Entry 6V4J (electron microscopy, 2.97 A resolution); this record covers chains F and H of the 8 polymer chains in the assembly.

Chain F (and H):
Molecule: Potassium uptake protein TrkA
From: Vibrio parahaemolyticus serotype O3:K6 (strain RIMD 2210633)
Notes: chain H of this document is another copy of the same molecule, construct and numbering; everything in this record applies to it too
UniProt: Q87KD2 (Q87KD2_VIBPA); residue numbers follow UniProt; this construct covers 1-458
Amino-acid sequence (458 residues; row label = number of the first residue in the row):
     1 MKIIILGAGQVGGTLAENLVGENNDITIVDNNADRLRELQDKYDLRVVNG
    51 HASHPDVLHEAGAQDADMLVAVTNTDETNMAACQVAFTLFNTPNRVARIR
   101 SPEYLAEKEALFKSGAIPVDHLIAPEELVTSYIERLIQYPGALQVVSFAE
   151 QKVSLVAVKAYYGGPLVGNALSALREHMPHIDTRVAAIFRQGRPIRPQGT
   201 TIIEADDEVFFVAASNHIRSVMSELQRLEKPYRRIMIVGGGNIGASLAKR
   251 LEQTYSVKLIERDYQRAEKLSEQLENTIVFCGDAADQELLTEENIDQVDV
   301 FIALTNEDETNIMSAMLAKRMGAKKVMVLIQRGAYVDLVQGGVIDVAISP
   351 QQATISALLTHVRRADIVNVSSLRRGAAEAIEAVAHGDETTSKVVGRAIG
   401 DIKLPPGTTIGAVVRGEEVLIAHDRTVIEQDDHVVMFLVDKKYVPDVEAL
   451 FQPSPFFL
Disordered / not traced: 32-46, 122-232, 361-458

Chain F / chain H interface:
Pairs across the interface - 19 pairs, chain F then chain H:
  H51(F) - E103(H)  hydrogen bond (side chain-backbone)
  H54(F) - E107(H)  salt bridge
  N74(F) - E103(H)  hydrogen bond
  T75(F) - E77(H)
  T75(F) - Y104(H)
  D76(F) - E77(H)
  E77(F) - T75(H)
  E77(F) - D76(H)
  E77(F) - E77(H)  hydrogen bond (backbone-side chain)
  E77(F) - M80(H)
  E77(F) - Y104(H)  hydrogen bond (backbone-side chain)
  T78(F) - Y104(H)  hydrogen bond (backbone-side chain)
  M80(F) - E77(H)
  E103(F) - H51(H)  hydrogen bond (backbone-side chain)
  E103(F) - N74(H)  hydrogen bond
  Y104(F) - T75(H)
  Y104(F) - E77(H)  hydrogen bond (side chain-backbone)
  Y104(F) - T78(H)  hydrogen bond (side chain-backbone)
  E107(F) - H54(H)  salt bridge

In short:
Chain F and chain H each contribute 11 residues to their interface, with 9 hydrogen bonds and 2 salt bridges.
Polar pairs include H54(F)-E107(H), H51(F)-E103(H) and N74(F)-E103(H).
Chain F and chain H are both Potassium uptake protein TrkA (Vibrio parahaemolyticus serotype O3:K6 (strain
RIMD 2210633)); the structure, Structure of TrkH-TrkA in complex with ATP, was determined by electron
microscopy, deposited together with 6V4K and 6V4L.
